PDB entry 6FNO | X-ray diffraction, 1.95 A resolution | chains A and C

Chain A:
Name: 26S proteasome regulatory subunit N11-like protein
From: Candidatus Caldiarchaeum subterraneum
UniProtKB: E6N8B9 (E6N8B9_9ARCH); numbering as in UniProt (aligned over 2-148)
Sequence (155 residues; each row starts with the number of its first residue; numbers below 1 keep their minus sign (Gly-6 is residue -6)):
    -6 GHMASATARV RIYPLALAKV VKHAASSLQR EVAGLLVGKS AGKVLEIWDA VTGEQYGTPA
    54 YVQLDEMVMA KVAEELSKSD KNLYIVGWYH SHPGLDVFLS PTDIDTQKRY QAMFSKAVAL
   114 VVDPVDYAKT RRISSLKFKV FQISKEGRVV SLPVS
Unresolved in the structure: -6 to -4, 123-125
Sequence notes: expression tag (-6 to 1)
Metal / ion sites: Zn2+: His83, His85, Asp96
What the authors report for this chain:
  - catalytic residues: Glu24, His83, His85, Ser93, Asp96 (by similarity / conservation)

Chain C:
Name: Ubiquitin-like protein
From: Candidatus Caldiarchaeum subterraneum
UniProtKB: E6N8B8 (E6N8B8_9ARCH); residues 1-78 here = UniProt positions 1-78
Sequence (104 residues; numbered -25 to 78; the number before each row is that of its first residue; numbers below 1 keep their minus sign (Met-25 is residue -25)):
   -25 MKHHHHHHPM SDYDIPTTEN LYFQGHMKIK IVPAVGGGSP LELEVAPNAT VGAVRTKVCA
    35 MKKLPPDTTR LTYKGRALKD TETLESLGVA DGDKFVLITR TVGG
Unresolved in the structure: -25 to -12
Sequence notes: initiating methionine (-25); expression tag (-24 to 0)
What the authors report for this chain:
  - mutagenesis - G78A: unchanged catalytic activity with 26S proteasome regulatory subunit N11-like protein (chain A)
  - mutagenesis - G77V, G78E, G78V: abolished catalytic activity with 26S proteasome regulatory subunit N11-like protein (chain A)
  - mutagenesis - G77A: decreased catalytic activity with 26S proteasome regulatory subunit N11-like protein (chain A)

How chain A and chain C interact:
Residue-residue contacts (55):
  Ala53(A) with Gly78(C)
  Tyr54(A) with Val76(C), hydrophobic; Gly77(C)
  Val55(A) with Val76(C); Gly77(C), hydrogen bond (backbone-backbone)
  Gln56(A) with Thr75(C); Val76(C)
  Leu57(A) with Thr75(C), hydrogen bond (backbone-backbone)
  Glu59(A) with Arg44(C), salt bridge; Ala51(C); Ile72(C)
  Met60(A) with Thr46(C); Gly49(C); Arg50(C); Ala51(C)
  Met62(A) with Ala8(C), hydrophobic; Val9(C), hydrophobic; Ile72(C), hydrophobic; Thr73(C); Thr75(C)
  Ala63(A) with Thr46(C); Val70(C); Ile72(C), hydrophobic
  Ala66(A) with Ala8(C), hydrophobic
  Ser70(A) with Val6(C)
  Tyr77(A) with Gly10(C); Gly11(C)
  Ile78(A) with Ala8(C); Val9(C); Gly10(C), hydrogen bond (backbone-backbone)
  Trp81(A) with Thr75(C); Val76(C)
  Ser93(A) with Gly78(C), hydrogen bond (side chain-backbone)
  Thr95(A) with Arg74(C), hydrogen bond (backbone-side chain); Val76(C); Gly78(C)
  Asp96(A) with Gly77(C); Gly78(C), hydrogen bond (side chain-backbone)
  Asp98(A) with Arg74(C), salt bridge
  Thr99(A) with Arg74(C), hydrogen bond; Val76(C), hydrogen bond (side chain-backbone)
  Arg102(A) with Thr42(C); Thr73(C); Arg74(C)
  Tyr103(A) with Val9(C), hydrophobic; Arg74(C); Thr75(C), hydrogen bond
  Ala105(A) with Leu38(C)
  Met106(A) with Ala8(C); Val9(C); Leu38(C); Thr43(C); Leu71(C)
  Phe107(A) with Val9(C), hydrophobic; Gly10(C)
Interface residues without a listed pair, chain A (28 interface residues in all): Glu24, Leu28, Glu67, His83
Interface residues without a listed pair, chain C (24 interface residues in all): Lys4, Pro7

In short:
28 residues of chain A and 24 residues of chain C are in contact, with 9 hydrogen bonds and 2 salt bridges.
Polar pairs include Glu59(A)-Arg44(C), Asp98(A)-Arg74(C) and Ser93(A)-Gly78(C). From the paper: catalytic
residues Glu24(A), His83(A) and His85(A) among others; G77V, G78E and G78V of chain C abolish catalytic
activity with 26S proteasome regulatory subunit N11-like protein (chain A); 5 substitutions were tested in
all.
Here chain A is 26S proteasome regulatory subunit N11-like protein and chain C is Ubiquitin-like protein, both
from Candidatus Caldiarchaeum subterraneum. Entry 6FNO (Caldiarchaeum Subterraneum Ubiquitin:Rpn11-homolog
complex, zinc soak) was determined by X-ray diffraction together with 6FJ7, 6FJV and 6FNN from the same study.
